PDB entry 7E3X | X-ray diffraction, 2.58 A resolution | chains A and B

== Chain A (and B) ==
Molecule: Oxidoreductase
Source organism: Exiguobacterium sp. KKBO11
Notes: chain B of this document is another copy of the same molecule, construct and numbering; everything in this record applies to it too
UniProt: A0A177S9P4 (A0A177S9P4_9BACL); residues 2-249 here = UniProt positions 2-249
Amino-acid sequence (255 residues; each row starts with the number of its first residue; numbers below 1 keep their minus sign (Met-5 is residue -5)):
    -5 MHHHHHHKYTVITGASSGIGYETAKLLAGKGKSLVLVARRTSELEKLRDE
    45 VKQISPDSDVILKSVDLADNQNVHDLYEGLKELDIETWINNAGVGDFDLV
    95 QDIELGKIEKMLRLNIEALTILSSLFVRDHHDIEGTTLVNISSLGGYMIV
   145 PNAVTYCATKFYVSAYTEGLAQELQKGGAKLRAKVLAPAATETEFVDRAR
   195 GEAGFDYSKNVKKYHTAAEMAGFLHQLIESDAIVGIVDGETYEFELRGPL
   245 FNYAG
Disordered / not traced: -5 to 1
Construct notes: initiating methionine (-5); expression tag (-4 to 1); engineered mutation Val88 (Phe in A0A177S9P4), Ile127 (Val in A0A177S9P4), Leu138 (Ala in A0A177S9P4), Met142 (Arg in A0A177S9P4), Val190 (Ala in A0A177S9P4), Ala193 (Ser in A0A177S9P4)
Ligand contacts: NADP (NAP; NADP nicotinamide-adenine-dinucleotide phosphate): Gly8, Ala9, Ser10, Ser11, Gly12, Ile13, Ala32, Arg33, Arg34, Val59, Asp60, Leu61, Ala62, Asn85, Ala86, Gly87, Val88, Leu108, Ile135, Ser136, Ser137, Tyr150, Lys154, Pro182, Ala183, Ala184, Thr185, Thr187, Glu188, Phe189, Arg192, Tyr201

== Interface between chain A and chain B ==
Pairs across the interface (79):
  Asn64(A) - Arg107(B)
  His68(A) - Glu103(B)  salt bridge
  Leu93(A) - Glu167(B)
  Val94(A) - Ser118(B)
  Val94(A) - Tyr160(B)
  Val94(A) - Leu164(B)  hydrophobic
  Val94(A) - Glu167(B)  hydrogen bond (backbone-side chain)
  Gln95(A) - Val121(B)
  Gln95(A) - Arg122(B)
  Gln95(A) - His125(B)  hydrogen bond
  Ile97(A) - Ser118(B)
  Leu99(A) - His68(B)
  Leu99(A) - Ile115(B)  hydrophobic
  Glu103(A) - His68(B)  salt bridge
  Glu103(A) - Ile115(B)
  Leu106(A) - Glu111(B)
  Leu106(A) - Thr114(B)
  Leu106(A) - Tyr156(B)
  Arg107(A) - Asn64(B)
  Arg107(A) - Glu111(B)  salt bridge
  Ile110(A) - Ile110(B)  hydrophobic
  Ile110(A) - Tyr156(B)  hydrophobic
  Glu111(A) - Leu106(B)
  Glu111(A) - Arg107(B)
  Glu111(A) - Glu111(B)
  Ile115(A) - Leu99(B)  hydrophobic
  Ile115(A) - Glu103(B)
  Ser118(A) - Val94(B)
  Ser118(A) - Ile97(B)
  Val121(A) - Gln95(B)
  Arg122(A) - Gln95(B)
  His125(A) - Gln95(B)  hydrogen bond
  Tyr141(A) - Asn246(B)
  Met142(A) - Asn246(B)
  Ile143(A) - Ala159(B)
  Ile143(A) - Gly163(B)
  Ile143(A) - Asn246(B)  hydrogen bond (backbone-backbone)
  Ile143(A) - Tyr247(B)  hydrophobic
  Ile143(A) - Ala248(B)  hydrogen bond (backbone-backbone)
  Pro145(A) - Tyr247(B)
  Pro145(A) - Ala248(B)
  Val148(A) - Tyr160(B)
  Val148(A) - Gly163(B)
  Val148(A) - Leu164(B)
  Val148(A) - Glu167(B)
  Thr149(A) - Tyr156(B)
  Thr149(A) - Tyr160(B)
  Ala152(A) - Tyr156(B)
  Ala152(A) - Tyr160(B)  hydrophobic
  Thr153(A) - Tyr156(B)
  Phe155(A) - Ala159(B)  hydrophobic
  Phe155(A) - Phe245(B)  hydrophobic
  Tyr156(A) - Leu106(B)
  Tyr156(A) - Ile110(B)  hydrophobic
  Tyr156(A) - Thr149(B)
  Tyr156(A) - Ala152(B)
  Tyr156(A) - Thr153(B)
  Ala159(A) - Ile143(B)
  Ala159(A) - Phe155(B)  hydrophobic
  Tyr160(A) - Val94(B)
  Tyr160(A) - Val148(B)
  Tyr160(A) - Thr149(B)
  Tyr160(A) - Ala152(B)  hydrophobic
  Gly163(A) - Ile143(B)
  Gly163(A) - Val148(B)
  Leu164(A) - Val94(B)  hydrophobic
  Leu164(A) - Val148(B)
  Glu167(A) - Leu93(B)
  Glu167(A) - Val94(B)  hydrogen bond (side chain-backbone)
  Glu167(A) - Val148(B)
  Phe245(A) - Phe155(B)  hydrophobic
  Asn246(A) - Tyr141(B)
  Asn246(A) - Met142(B)
  Asn246(A) - Ile143(B)  hydrogen bond (backbone-backbone)
  Tyr247(A) - Ile143(B)
  Tyr247(A) - Pro145(B)
  Ala248(A) - Ile143(B)  hydrogen bond (backbone-backbone)
  Ala248(A) - Pro145(B)
  Gly249(A) - Pro145(B)
Other interface residues (no listed pair), chain A (43 interface residues in all): Ile102, Thr114, Leu119, Val144, Asn146, Glu162
Other interface residues (no listed pair), chain B (43 interface residues in all): Ile102, Leu119, Val144, Asn146, Glu162, Gly249

== In short ==
Chain A and chain B each contribute 43 residues to their interface; the contacts include 8 hydrogen bonds and
3 salt bridges. Among the polar pairs are His68(A)-Glu103(B), Arg107(A)-Glu111(B) and Val94(A)-Glu167(B).
Chain A binds NADP.
Chain A and chain B are both Oxidoreductase (Exiguobacterium sp. KKBO11); the structure, Crystal structure of
SDR family NAD(P)-dependent oxidoreductase from exiguobacterium, was determined by X-ray diffraction together
with 7E24 and 7E28 from the same study.
